7S01 - chains A and d of the 9 polymer chains in the assembly; structure by X-ray diffraction, 3.40 A resolution.

# Chain A
Name: DNA-directed RNA polymerase subunit
From: Bacillus phage AR9
Reference sequence: A0A172JIC8 (A0A172JIC8_9CAUD); numbering as in UniProt (aligned over 1-464)
Chain sequence (464 residues; numbered 1 to 464; the number before each row is that of its first residue):
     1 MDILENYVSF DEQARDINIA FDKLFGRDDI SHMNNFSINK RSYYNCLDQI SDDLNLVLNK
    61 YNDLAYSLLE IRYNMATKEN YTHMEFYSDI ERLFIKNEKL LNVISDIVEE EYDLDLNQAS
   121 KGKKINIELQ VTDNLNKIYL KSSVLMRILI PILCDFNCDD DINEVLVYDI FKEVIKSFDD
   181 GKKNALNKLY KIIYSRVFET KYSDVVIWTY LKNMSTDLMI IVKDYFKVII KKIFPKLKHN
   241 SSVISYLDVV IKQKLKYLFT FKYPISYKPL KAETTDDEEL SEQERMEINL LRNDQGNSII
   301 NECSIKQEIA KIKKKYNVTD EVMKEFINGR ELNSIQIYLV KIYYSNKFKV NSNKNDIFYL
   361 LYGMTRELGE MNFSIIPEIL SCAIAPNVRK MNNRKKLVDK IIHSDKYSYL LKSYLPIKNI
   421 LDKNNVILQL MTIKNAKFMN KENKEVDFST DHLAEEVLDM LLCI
Unresolved in the structure: 1
Reported in the primary citation:
  - binding site for Template strand of the forked DNA oligonucleotide (downstream copy) containing the P077 AR9 promoter motif: Val205 to Met214, Phe261, Tyr263, Arg394, Lys395, Lys396
  - specificity-determining residues: Val206
  - mutagenesis - V206G: increased catalytic activity on -10T-containing promoters
  - binding site for Template strand of the forked DNA oligonucleotide (downstream copy) containing the P077 AR9 promoter motif: Ser245, Tyr246
  - mutagenesis - Y246A: abolished catalytic activity on dsDNA
  - mutagenesis - S245E, Y246A: unchanged catalytic activity on fork template
  - mutagenesis - S245E: decreased catalytic activity on dsDNA template
  - mutagenesis - R389A/K390A/R394A/K395A/K396A: decreased catalytic activity

# Chain d
Name: DNA-directed RNA polymerase beta' subunit
From: Bacillus phage AR9
Reference sequence: A0A172JIH0 (A0A172JIH0_9CAUD); numbering as in UniProt (aligned over 1-426)
Chain sequence (426 residues; each row starts with the number of its first residue):
     1 MGKKLSLIDF NEIYNEENLI TRANPIENHE FSDDGIYSER IFGSYNEDDD DKDIDTIGWI
    61 NIEPYYIINP ILFTIIKKCI PSINKIINYQ QSIDQNGENI DLTEEIGEDD YIGLVKFKDN
   121 FDDLLEKYTD KKKYQKEYDF LIENHDKIFI NKLPVFSHKL RPATLLTGSK GKVLAFDEIN
   181 NYYNFVIEYI NQINEGVVSD DSIDLLLLPL LYNMQFYANN ILTRIISEYL RGKKGFLRKN
   241 IMGSRINFSA RNVITPLIGH PIDEVAMPYK TFAELYKFQL INLISKVKGI NYNEALKFWE
   301 KGILGFNQEL YNYMEELITK TKGGCTFLLN RNPTISIGSI LYLKIGLIKK DYKDLTLGIS
   361 NNLLSALSGD YDGDVLNIIP VFDNKMKEHF SLLSPQNFLV DRNNGRFNGD FDLQKDQILG
   421 IFILNN
Reported in the primary citation:
  - catalytic residues: Asp370 to Asp374

# Chain A / chain d interface
Contacting residue pairs - 91 pairs, chain A then chain d:
  Ile127(A) with Asp94(d); Gln95(d), hydrogen bond (backbone-backbone)
  Glu128(A) with Ser92(d); Ile93(d)
  Gln130(A) with Gln95(d), hydrogen bond
  Thr132(A) with Gln95(d)
  Tyr168(A) with Leu206(d)
  Asp169(A) with Asp200(d)
  Lys172(A) with Ser202(d)
  Lys183(A) with Ser202(d); Ile203(d)
  Asn184(A) with Asn96(d); Gly97(d); Glu98(d)
  Asn187(A) with Gln91(d); Ile93(d); Ile203(d)
  Lys188(A) with Ile93(d); Gln95(d), hydrogen bond (side chain-backbone)
  Tyr190(A) with Leu205(d), hydrogen bond (side chain-backbone); Leu206(d), hydrophobic
  Lys191(A) with Gln91(d), hydrogen bond (side chain-backbone); Ile93(d); Leu205(d)
  Lys212(A) with Phe185(d)
  Asn213(A) with Phe176(d); Asn181(d), hydrogen bond
  Ser215(A) with Asn184(d); Phe185(d); Glu188(d)
  Thr216(A) with Phe185(d)
  Asp217(A) with Phe185(d); Tyr189(d), hydrogen bond; Asn213(d), hydrogen bond; Tyr217(d)
  Met219(A) with Tyr189(d); Pro209(d); Leu210(d), hydrophobic; Asn213(d)
  Ile220(A) with Glu188(d); Tyr189(d), hydrophobic; Gln192(d)
  Lys223(A) with Gln192(d), hydrogen bond (side chain-backbone); Glu195(d), salt bridge; Leu210(d)
  Asp224(A) with Gln192(d)
  Lys227(A) with Glu195(d), salt bridge
  Ile265(A) with Ile26(d), hydrophobic; Lys172(d)
  Ser266(A) with Lys172(d), hydrogen bond (backbone-backbone); Val173(d); Leu174(d), hydrogen bond (backbone-backbone)
  Tyr267(A) with Leu174(d); Phe176(d), hydrophobic
  Lys268(A) with Leu174(d), hydrogen bond (backbone-backbone); Ala175(d); Phe176(d), hydrogen bond (backbone-backbone)
  Pro269(A) with Phe176(d)
  Leu270(A) with Phe176(d), hydrogen bond (backbone-backbone); Asp177(d); Glu178(d)
  Lys271(A) with Glu178(d)
  Ala272(A) with Asp177(d); Glu228(d)
  Thr274(A) with Lys234(d)
  Glu278(A) with Lys234(d), hydrogen bond (backbone-side chain)
  Glu279(A) with Lys234(d)
  Glu282(A) with Pro162(d); Asp177(d); Tyr229(d), hydrogen bond
  Gln283(A) with Lys234(d); Lys239(d)
  Arg285(A) with Leu166(d)
  Arg292(A) with Ser44(d), hydrogen bond (side chain-backbone); Tyr45(d), hydrogen bond (side chain-backbone); Asn46(d); Glu47(d), hydrogen bond (side chain-backbone)
  Asn297(A) with Leu296(d)
  Ile300(A) with Phe278(d), hydrophobic; Ile281(d), hydrophobic; Tyr292(d); Asn293(d); Leu296(d), hydrophobic
  Asn301(A) with Asn293(d), hydrogen bond
  Cys303(A) with Tyr292(d)
  Ser304(A) with Tyr292(d); Asn293(d), hydrogen bond (side chain-backbone)
  Gln307(A) with Tyr292(d)
  Lys347(A) with Asn291(d), hydrogen bond (backbone-side chain); Asn293(d)
  Phe348(A) with Asn293(d)
Also at the interface, not in a pair above, chain A (55 interface residues in all): Leu135, Val165, Leu186, Phe226, Glu273, Leu280, Met286, Leu290, Gly296
Also at the interface, not in a pair above, chain d (53 interface residues in all): Asp48, Asn99, Leu160, Thr164, Arg224
The authors on this interface:
  - interface residues, chain A: Ile265(A)
  - interface residues, chain d: Arg161(d)

# Overview
55 residues of chain A and 53 residues of chain d are in contact, with 22 hydrogen bonds and 2 salt bridges.
Among the polar pairs are Lys223(A)-Glu195(d), Lys227(A)-Glu195(d) and Gln130(A)-Gln95(d). From the paper: the
catalytic residue Asp370(d); V206G of chain A increases catalytic activity on -10T-containing promoters; 4
substitutions were tested in all.
Chain A is DNA-directed RNA polymerase subunit and chain d is DNA-directed RNA polymerase beta' subunit, both
from Bacillus phage AR9; the structure, X-ray structure of the phage AR9 non-virion RNA polymerase holoenzyme
in complex with a forked oligonucleotide ..., was determined by X-ray diffraction, deposited together with
7S00, 7UM0 and 7UM1.
